4XWN - chain A; structure by X-ray diffraction, 2.88 A resolution.

== Chain A ==
Name: Exoglucanase S
Organism: Clostridium cellulovorans
Notes: EC 3.2.1.91; fragment: catalytic domain
UniProt: O65986 (O65986_CLOCL); residues -5 to 637 here correspond to UniProt positions 32-674 (UniProt number = residue number + 37)
Chain sequence (681 residues; row label = number of the first residue in the row; numbers below 1 keep their minus sign (Met-43 is residue -43)):
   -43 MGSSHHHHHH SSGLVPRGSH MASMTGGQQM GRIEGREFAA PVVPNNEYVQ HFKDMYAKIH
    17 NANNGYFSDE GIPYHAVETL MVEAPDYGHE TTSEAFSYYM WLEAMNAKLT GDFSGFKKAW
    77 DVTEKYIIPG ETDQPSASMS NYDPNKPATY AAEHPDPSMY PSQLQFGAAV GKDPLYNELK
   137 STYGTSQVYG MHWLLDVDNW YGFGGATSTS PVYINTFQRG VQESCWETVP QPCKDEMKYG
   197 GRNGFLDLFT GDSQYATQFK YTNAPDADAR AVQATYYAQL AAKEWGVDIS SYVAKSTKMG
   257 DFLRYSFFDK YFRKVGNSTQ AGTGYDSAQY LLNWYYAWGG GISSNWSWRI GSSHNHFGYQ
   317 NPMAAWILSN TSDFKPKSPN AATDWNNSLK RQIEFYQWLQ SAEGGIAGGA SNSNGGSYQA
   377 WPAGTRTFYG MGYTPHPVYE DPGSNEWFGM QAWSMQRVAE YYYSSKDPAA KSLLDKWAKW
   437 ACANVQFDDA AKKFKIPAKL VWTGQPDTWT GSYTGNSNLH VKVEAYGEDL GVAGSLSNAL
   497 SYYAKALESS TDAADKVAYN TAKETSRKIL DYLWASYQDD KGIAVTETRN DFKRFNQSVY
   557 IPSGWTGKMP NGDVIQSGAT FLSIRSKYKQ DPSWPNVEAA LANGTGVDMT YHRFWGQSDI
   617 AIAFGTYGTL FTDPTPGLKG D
Disordered / not traced: -43 to -4, 630-637
Sequence notes: expression tag (-43 to -6)
Ion coordination: Ca2+ site 1: Glu26, Val153, Asp154, Thr165; Ca2+ site 2: Gln178, Glu183, Asp397

== In short ==
Glu26, Val153, Asp154 and Thr165 coordinate Ca2+ site 1. The Ca2+ site 2 is built by Gln178, Glu183 and
Asp397.
Chain A is Exoglucanase S (Clostridium cellulovorans); the structure, Complex structure of catalytic domain of
Clostridium Cellulovorans Exgs and Cellotetraose, was determined by X-ray diffraction (same publication as
4XWL and 4XWM).
